PDB entry 9B6N | electron microscopy, 3.31 A resolution | chains H and L of the 5 polymer chains in the assembly

[Chain H]
Molecule: Fab1-1 heavy chain
Source organism: Homo sapiens
Sequence (127 residues; numbered 1 to 127; the number before each row is that of its first residue):
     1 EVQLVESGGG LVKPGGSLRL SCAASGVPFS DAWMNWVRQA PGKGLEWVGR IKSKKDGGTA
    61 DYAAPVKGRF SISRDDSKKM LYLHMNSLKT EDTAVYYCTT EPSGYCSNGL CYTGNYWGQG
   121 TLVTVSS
Disulfides: C22-C98, C106-C111

[Chain L]
Molecule: Fab1-1 light chain
Source organism: Homo sapiens
Sequence (109 residues; each row starts with the number of its first residue):
     1 QPVLTQSSSA SASLGSSVKL TCTLSSGHIT YIIAWHQQQP GKAPRYLMKL EDSGSYNKGS
    61 GVPDRFSGSS SGADRYLTIS NLQFEDEADY YCETWDSYTR VFGGGTKLT
Disulfides: C22-C92

[Chain H / chain L interface]
Pairs across the interface - 36 pairs, chain H then chain L:
  N35(H) with R100(L)
  V37(H) with R100(L); F102(L), hydrophobic
  Q39(H) with Q38(L), hydrogen bond; Y91(L)
  K43(H) with Y91(L)
  G44(H) with Y91(L)
  L45(H) with Q38(L); Y91(L), hydrophobic; F102(L)
  W47(H) with T99(L); R100(L); F102(L), hydrophobic
  R50(H) with D96(L), hydrogen bond (side chain-backbone); S97(L)
  D61(H) with S97(L); Y98(L)
  Y97(H) with Q38(L); P44(L)
  T99(H) with R100(L)
  T100(H) with R100(L), hydrogen bond (backbone-side chain)
  P102(H) with K49(L), hydrogen bond (backbone-side chain); E93(L); W95(L), hydrophobic; R100(L)
  S103(H) with K49(L), hydrogen bond (backbone-side chain); W95(L), hydrogen bond
  T113(H) with Y46(L); K49(L), hydrogen bond (backbone-side chain); N57(L)
  N115(H) with Y46(L); R100(L)
  W117(H) with H36(L), hydrogen bond; P44(L); Y46(L)
  G118(H) with A43(L)
Other interface residues (no listed pair), chain H (22 interface residues in all): E46, E101, G114, Q119
Other interface residues (no listed pair), chain L (19 interface residues in all): K42, R45, G103

[Summary]
Chain H and chain L form an interface of 22 and 19 residues respectively; the contacts include 8 hydrogen
bonds. Polar pairs include Q39(H)-Q38(L), R50(H)-D96(L) and T100(H)-R100(L).
Chain H is Fab1-1 heavy chain and chain L is Fab1-1 light chain, both from Homo sapiens; the structure, Fab1-1
in complex with the capsid of Adeno-associated virus type 9, was determined by electron microscopy together
with 9B6O, 9B6Q, 9B6R, 9B6S, 9B6T, 9B7K and 9 further entries from the same study.
